6VH9 - chains B and D of the 4 polymer chains in the assembly; structure by X-ray diffraction, 1.71 A resolution.

== Chain B (and D) ==
Name: Esterase family protein
From: Staphylococcus aureus
Notes: EC 3.1.2.12; chain D of this document is another copy of the same molecule, construct and numbering; everything in this record applies to it too
UniProtKB: A0A0D6GS23 (A0A0D6GS23_STAAU); residue numbers follow UniProt; this construct covers 2-253
Sequence (255 residues; numbered -1 to 253; the number before each row is that of its first residue; numbers below 1 keep their minus sign (Gly-1 is residue -1)):
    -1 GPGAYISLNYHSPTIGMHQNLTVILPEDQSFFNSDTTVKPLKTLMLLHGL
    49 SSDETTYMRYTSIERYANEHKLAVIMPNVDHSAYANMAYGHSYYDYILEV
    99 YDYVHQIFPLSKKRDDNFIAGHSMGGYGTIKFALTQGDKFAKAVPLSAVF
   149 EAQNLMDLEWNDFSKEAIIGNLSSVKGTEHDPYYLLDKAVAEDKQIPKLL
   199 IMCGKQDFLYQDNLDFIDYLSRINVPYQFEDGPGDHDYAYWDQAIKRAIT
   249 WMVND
Construct notes: expression tag (-1 to 1)
Bound ions: Na+ near Ser121 (its only coordinating residue here)
From the paper describing this entry:
  - catalytic residues: Leu48, Ser121, Met122, Asp205, His234

== Interface between chain B and chain D ==
Residue-residue contacts (31; chain B residue first):
  Gly1(B) with Arg57(D), hydrogen bond (backbone-side chain)
  Ala2(B) with Arg57(D)
  Tyr3(B) with Arg57(D)
  Met56(B) with Met56(D); Arg57(D)
  Arg57(B) with Gly1(D), hydrogen bond (side chain-backbone); Ala2(D); Tyr3(D); Met56(D); Glu62(D), salt bridge
  Tyr58(B) with Ser60(D), hydrogen bond (backbone-side chain); Glu62(D), hydrogen bond; Arg63(D), hydrogen bond (backbone-side chain); Asn66(D)
  Thr59(B) with Thr59(D); Ser60(D)
  Ser60(B) with Tyr58(D), hydrogen bond (side chain-backbone); Thr59(D); Ser60(D); Asp240(D)
  Glu62(B) with Arg57(D), salt bridge; Tyr58(D), hydrogen bond
  Arg63(B) with Tyr58(D), hydrogen bond (side chain-backbone); Tyr236(D); Ala237(D); Asp240(D), salt bridge
  Asn66(B) with Tyr58(D)
  Tyr236(B) with Arg63(D)
  Ala237(B) with Arg63(D)
  Asp240(B) with Ser60(D); Arg63(D), salt bridge
Also at the interface, not in a pair above, chain B (15 interface residues in all): Pro0

== Summary ==
15 residues of chain B face 14 of chain D across their interface, with 8 hydrogen bonds and 4 salt bridges.
Polar pairs include Arg57(B)-Glu62(D), Arg63(B)-Asp240(D) and Gly1(B)-Arg57(D). The paper reports catalytic
residues Leu48(B), Ser121(B) and Met122(B) among others.
Chain B and chain D are both Esterase family protein (Staphylococcus aureus); the structure, FphF,
Staphylococcus aureus fluorophosphonate-binding serine hydrolases F, apo form, was determined by X-ray
diffraction together with 6VHD, 6VHE and 6WCX from the same study.
